4Z3G - chain A; structure by X-ray diffraction, 1.45 A resolution.

== Chain A ==
Molecule: PapG, lectin domain
From: Escherichia coli
Reference sequence: T7DCJ2 (T7DCJ2_ECOLX); residues 0-196 here correspond to UniProt positions 20-216 (UniProt number = residue number + 20)
Amino-acid sequence (198 residues; numbered -1 to 196; the number before each row is that of its first residue; numbers below 1 keep their minus sign (Met-1 is residue -1)):
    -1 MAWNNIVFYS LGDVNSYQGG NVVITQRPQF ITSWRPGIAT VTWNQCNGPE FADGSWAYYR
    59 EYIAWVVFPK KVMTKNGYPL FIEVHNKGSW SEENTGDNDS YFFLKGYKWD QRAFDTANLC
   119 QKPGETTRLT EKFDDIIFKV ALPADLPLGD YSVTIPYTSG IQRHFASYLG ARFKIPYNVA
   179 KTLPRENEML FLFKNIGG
Differences from the reference sequence: expression tag (-1); conflict Gln109 (Glu129 in T7DCJ2)
Disulfide bonds: Cys44-Cys118
Residues lining bound ligands: 4-methoxyphenol / beta-D-galactopyranose / alpha-D-galactopyranose: Glu59, Ile61, Ser89, Glu91, Leu102, Lys103, Gly104, Lys106, Trp107, Asp108, Arg170, Lys172

== Overview ==
Ligands of chain A: 4-methoxyphenol / beta-D-galactopyranose / alpha-D-galactopyranose.
Chain A is PapG, lectin domain (Escherichia coli); the structure, Crystal structure of the lectin domain of
PapG from E. coli BI47 in complex with 4-methoxyphenyl ..., was determined by X-ray diffraction (same
publication as 4Z3E, 4Z3F, 4Z3H, 4Z3I and 4Z3J).
